6OFS - chain A; structure by X-ray diffraction, 2.60 A resolution.

# Chain A
Molecule: Probable zinc protease PqqL
From: Escherichia coli (strain K12)
Notes: EC 3.4.24.-
Reference sequence: P31828 (PQQL_ECOLI); numbering as in UniProt (aligned over 27-931)
Sequence (913 residues; row label = number of the first residue in the row):
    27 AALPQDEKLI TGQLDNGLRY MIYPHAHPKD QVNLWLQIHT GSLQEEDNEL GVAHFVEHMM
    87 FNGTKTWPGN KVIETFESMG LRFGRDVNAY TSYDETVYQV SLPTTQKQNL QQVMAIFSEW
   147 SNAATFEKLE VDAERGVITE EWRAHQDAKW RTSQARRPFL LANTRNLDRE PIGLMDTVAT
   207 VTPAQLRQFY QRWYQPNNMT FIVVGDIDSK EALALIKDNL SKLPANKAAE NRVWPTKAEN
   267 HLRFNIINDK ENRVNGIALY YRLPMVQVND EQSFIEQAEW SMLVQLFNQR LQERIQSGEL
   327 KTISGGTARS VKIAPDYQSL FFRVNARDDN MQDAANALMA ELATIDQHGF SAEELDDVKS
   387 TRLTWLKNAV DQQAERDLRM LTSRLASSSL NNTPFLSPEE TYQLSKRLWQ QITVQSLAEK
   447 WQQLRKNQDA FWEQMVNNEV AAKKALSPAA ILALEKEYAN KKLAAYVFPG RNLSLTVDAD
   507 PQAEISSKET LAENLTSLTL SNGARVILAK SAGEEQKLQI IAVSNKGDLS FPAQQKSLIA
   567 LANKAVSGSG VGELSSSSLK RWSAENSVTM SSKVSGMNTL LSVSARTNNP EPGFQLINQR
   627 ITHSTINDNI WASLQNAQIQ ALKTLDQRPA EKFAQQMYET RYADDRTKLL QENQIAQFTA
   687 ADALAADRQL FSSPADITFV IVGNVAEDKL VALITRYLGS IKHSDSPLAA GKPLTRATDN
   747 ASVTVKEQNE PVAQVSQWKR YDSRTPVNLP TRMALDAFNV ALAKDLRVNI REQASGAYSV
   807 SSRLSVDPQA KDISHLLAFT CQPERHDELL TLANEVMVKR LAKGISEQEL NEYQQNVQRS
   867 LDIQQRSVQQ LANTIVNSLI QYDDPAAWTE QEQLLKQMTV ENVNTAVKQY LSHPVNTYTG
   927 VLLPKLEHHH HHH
Not modelled in the structure: 932-939
Construct notes: expression tag (932-939)
Swiss-Prot annotation at these positions:
  - active site: Glu83 (Proton acceptor)
  - binding site (Zn(2+)): His80, His84, Glu160
Metal / ion sites: Zn2+: His80, His84
From the paper describing this entry:
  - Zn2+ coordination: His80

# Overview
His80 and His84 coordinate Zn2+. UniProt lists active-site residue Glu83 and 3 Zn2+-binding residues. The
paper reports Zn2+ coordination by His80.
Chain A is Probable zinc protease PqqL (Escherichia coli (strain K12)); the structure, The crystal structure
of the periplasmic protease PqqL from Escherichia coli, was determined by X-ray diffraction together with 6OFR
and 6OFT from the same study.
